PDB entry 9J1M | electron microscopy, 2.33 A resolution | chains A and Q of the 52 polymer chains in the assembly

Chain A:
Molecule: 23S rRNA
Source organism: Mycobacterium tuberculosis variant bovis BCG str. Pasteur 1173P2
Sequence (3138 nucleotides; each row starts with the number of its first residue):
     1 UUGUAAGUGU CUAAGGGCGC AUGGUGGAUG CCUUGGCAUC GAGAGCCGAU GAAGGACGUG
    61 GGAGGCUGCG AUAUGCCUCG GGGAGCUGUC AACCGAGCGU GGAUCCGAGG AUUUCCGAAU
   121 GGGGAAACCC AGCACGAGUG AUGUCGUGCU ACCCGCAUCU GAAUAUAUAG GGUGCGGGAG
   181 GGAACGCGGG GAAGUGAAAC AUCUCAGUAC CCGUAGGAGG AGAAAACAAU UGUGAUUCCG
   241 CAAGUAGUGG CGAGCGAACG CGGAACAGGC UAAACCGCAC GCAUGGGUAA CCGGGUAGGG
   301 GUUGUGUGUG CGGGGUUGUG GGAGGAUAUG UCUCAGCGCU ACCCGGCUGA GAGGCAGUCA
   361 GAAAGUGUCG UGGUUAGCGG AAGUGGCCUG GGAUGGUCUG CCGUAGACGG UGAGAGCCCG
   421 GUACGCGAAA ACCCGGCACC UGCCUAGUAU CAAUUCCCGA GUAGCAGCGG GCCCGUGGAA
   481 UCCGCUGUGA AUCCGCCGGG ACCACCCGGU AAGCCUAAAU ACUCCUCGAU GACCGAUAGC
   541 GGAUUAGUAC CGUGAGGGAA UGGUGAAAAG UACCCCGGGA GGGGAGUGAA AGAGUACCUG
   601 AAACCGUGUG CCUACAAUCC GUCAGAGCCU CCUUUUCCUC UCCGGAGGAG GGUGGUGAUG
   661 GCGUGCCUUU UGAAGAAUGA GCCUGCGAGU CAGGGACAUG UCGCAAGGUU AACCCGUGUG
   721 GGGUAGCCGC AGCGAAAGCG AGUCUGAAUA GGGCGACCCA CACGCGCAUA CGCGCGUGUG
   781 AAUAGUGGCG UGUUCUGGAC CCGAAGCGGA GUGAUCUACC CAUGGCCAGG GUGAAGCGCG
   841 GGUAAGACCG CGUGGAGGCC CGAACCCACU UAGGUUGAAG ACUGAGGGGA UGAGCUGUGG
   901 GUAGGGGUGA AAGGCCAAUC AAACUCCGUG AUAGCUGGUU CUCCCCGAAA UGCAUUUAGG
   961 UGCAGCGUUG CGUGGUUCAC CGCGGAGGUA GAGCUACUGG AUGGCCGAUG GGCCCUACUA
  1021 GGUUACUGAC GUCAGCCAAA CUCCGAAUGC CGUGGUGUAA AGCGUGGCAG UGAGACGGCG
  1081 GGGGAUAAGC UCCGUACGUC GAAAGGGAAA CAGCCCAGAU CGCCGGCUAA GGCCCCCAAG
  1141 CGUGUGCUAA GUGGGAAAGG AUGUGCAGUC GCAAAGACAA CCAGGAGGUU GGCUUAGAAG
  1201 CAGCCACCCU UGAAAGAGUG CGUAAUAGCU CACUGGUCAA GUGAUUGUGC GCCGAUAAUG
  1261 UAGCGGGGCU CAAGCACACC GCCGAAGCCG CGGCACAUCC ACCUUGUGGU GGGUGUGGGU
  1321 AGGGGAGCGU CCCUCAUUCA GCGAAGCCAC CGGGUGACCG GUGGUGGAGG GUGGGGGAGU
  1381 GAGAAUGCAG GCAUGAGUAG CGACAAGGCA AGUGAGAACC UUGCCCGCCG AAAGACCAAG
  1441 GGUUCCUGGG CCAGGCCAGU CCGCCCAGGG UGAGUCGGGA CCUAAGGCGA GGCCGACAGG
  1501 CGUAGUCGAU GGACAACGGG UUGAUAUUCC CGUACCCGUG UGUGGGCGCC CGUGACGAAU
  1561 CAGCGGUACU AACCACCCAA AACCGGAUCG AUCACUCCCC UUCGGGGGUG UGGAGUUCUG
  1621 GGGCUGCGUG GGAACUUCGC UGGUAGUAGU CAAGCGAAGG GGUGACGCAG GAAGGUAGCC
  1681 GUACCAGUCA GUGGUAACAC UGGGGCAAGC CGGUAGGGAG AGCGAUAGGC AAAUCCGUCG
  1741 CUCACUAAUC CUGAGAGGUG ACGCAUAGCC GGUUGAGGCG AAUUCGGUGA UCCUCUGCUG
  1801 CCAAGAAAAG CCUCUAGCGA GCACACACAC GGCCCGUACC CCAAACCGAC ACAGGUGGUC
  1861 AGGUAGAGCA UACCAAGGCG UACGAGAUAA CUAUGGUUAA GGAACUCGGC AAAAUGCCCC
  1921 CGUAACUUCG GGAGAAGGGG GACCGGAAUA UCGUGAACAC CCUUGCGGUG GGAGCGGGAU
  1981 CCGGUCGCAG AAACCAGUGA GGAGCGACUG UUUACUAAAA ACACAGGUCC GUGCGAAGUC
  2041 GCAAGACGAU GUAUACGGAC UGACGCCUGC CCGGUGCUGG AAGGUUAAGA GGACCCGUUA
  2101 ACCCGCAAGG GUGAAGCGGA GAAUUUAAGC CCCAGUAAAC GGCGGUGGUA ACUAUAACCA
  2161 UCCUAAGGUA GCGAAAUUCC UUGUCGGGUA AGUUCCGACC UGCACGAAUG GCGUAACGAC
  2221 UUCUCAACUG UCUCAACCAU AGACUCGGCG AAAUUGCACU ACGAGUAAAG AUGCUCGUUA
  2281 CGCGCGGCAG GACGAAAAGA CCCCGGGACC UUCACUACAA CUUGGUAUUG AUGUUCGGUA
  2341 CGGUUUGUGU AGGAUAGGUG GGAGACUGUG AAACCUCGAC GCCAGUUGGG GCGGAGUCGU
  2401 UGUUGAAAUA CCACUCUGAU CGUAUUGGGC AUCUAACCUC GAACCCUGAA UCGGGUUUAG
  2461 GGACAGUGCC UGGCGGGUAG UUUAACUGGG GCGGUUGCCU CCUAAAAUGU AACGGAGGCG
  2521 CCCAAAGGUU CCCUCAACCU GGACGGCAAU CAGGUGGCGA GUGUAAAUGC ACAAGGGAGC
  2581 UUGACUGCGA GACUUACAAG UCAAGCAGGG ACGAAAGUCG GGAUUAGUGA UCCGGCACCC
  2641 CCGAGUGGAA GGGGUGUCGC UCAACGGAUA AAAGGUACCC CGGGGAUAAC AGGCUGAUCU
  2701 UCCCCAAGAG UCCAUAUCGA CGGGAUGGUU UGGCACCUCG AUGUCGGCUC GUCGCAUCCU
  2761 GGGGCUGGAG CAGGUCCCAA GGGUUGGGCU GUUCGCCCAU UAAAGCGGCA CGCGAGCUGG
  2821 GUUUAGAACG UCGUGAGACA GUUCGGUCUC UAUCCGCCGC GCGCGUCAGA AACUUGAGGA
  2881 AACCUGUCCC UAGUACGAGA GGACCGGGAC GGACGAACCU CUGGUGCACC AGUUGUCCCG
  2941 CCAGGGGCAC CGCUGGAUAG CCACGUUCGG UCAGGAUAAC CGCUGAAAGC AUCUAAGCGG
  3001 GAAACCUUCU CCAAGAUCAG GUUUCUCACC CACUUGGUGG GAUAAGGCCC CCCGCAGAAC
  3061 ACGGGUUCAA UAGGUCAGAC CUGGAAGCUC AGUAAUGGGU GUAGGGAACU GGUGCUAACC
  3121 GGCCGAAAAC UUACAACA
Not modelled in the structure: 1-4, 634-649, 1013-1022, 1549-1652, 2335-2428, 3133-3138
Modified residues: 5MU (5-methyluridine 5'-monophosphate) at position 2177; OMG (o2'-methylguanosine-5'-monophosphate) at position 2489; OMG (o2'-methylguanosine-5'-monophosphate) at position 2791
Ion coordination: Mg2+ site 1: C31, G1370; Mg2+ site 2: C46, G217; Mg2+ site 3: G60, G65, U89; Mg2+ site 4 near U72 (its only coordinating residue here); Mg2+ site 5 near U120 (its only coordinating residue here); Mg2+ site 6: U120, G124; Mg2+ site 7: A162, U166; Mg2+ site 8: G194, U2481; Mg2+ site 9: G194, U195; Mg2+ site 10: A199, C200; Mg2+ site 11 near G220 (its only coordinating residue here); Mg2+ site 12 near C251 (its only coordinating residue here); 177 more Mg2+ sites not listed
Small-molecule neighbours: KU-13, chemically modified azithromycin (A1L32; (2R,3R,4R,5R,8R,10R,11R,12S,13S,14R)-11-[(2S,3R,4S,6R)-4-(dimethylamino)-6-methyl-3-oxidanyl-oxan-2-yl]oxy-2-ethyl-4-[(2R,3R,4R,5S,6R)-6-(hydroxymethyl)-3,4-bis(oxidanyl)-5-[[4-(4-pyridin-4-yl-1,2,3-triazol-1-yl)phenyl]methoxy]oxan-2-yl]oxy-13-[(2R,4R,5S,6S)-4-methoxy-4,6-dimethyl-5-oxidanyl-oxan-2-yl]oxy-3,5,6,8,10,12,14-heptamethyl-3,10-bis(oxidanyl)-1-oxa-6-azacyclopentadecan-15-one): U875, A881, U2016, A2296, A2297, A2300, A2741, G2743, U2822, U2824, G2846, U2847, C2848, U2849

Chain Q:
Protein: Large ribosomal subunit protein bL20
Source organism: Mycobacterium tuberculosis variant bovis BCG str. Pasteur 1173P2
UniProt: A1KJ60 (RL20_MYCBP); residues 1-129 here = UniProt positions 1-129
Sequence (129 residues; numbered 1 to 129; the number before each row is that of its first residue):
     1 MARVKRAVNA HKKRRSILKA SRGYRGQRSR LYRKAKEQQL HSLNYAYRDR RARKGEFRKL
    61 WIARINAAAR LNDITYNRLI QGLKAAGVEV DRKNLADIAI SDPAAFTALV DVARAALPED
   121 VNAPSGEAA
Not modelled in the structure: 1, 126-129

Chain A / chain Q interface:
Residue-residue contacts (167):
  G17(A) / Arg-25(Q)  hydrogen bond to the sugar
  C18(A) / Gly-23(Q)  hydrogen bond to the phosphate
  C18(A) / Tyr-24(Q)  sugar contact
  C18(A) / Arg-25(Q)  phosphate contact
  C18(A) / Gly-26(Q)  hydrogen bond to the phosphate
  C18(A) / Arg-30(Q)  salt bridge to the phosphate
  G19(A) / Arg-22(Q)  phosphate contact
  G19(A) / Gly-23(Q)  hydrogen bond to the phosphate
  G19(A) / Ser-29(Q)  phosphate contact
  C20(A) / Arg-22(Q)  salt bridge to the phosphate
  U29(A) / Lys-5(Q)  phosphate contact
  U29(A) / Ala-7(Q)  sugar contact
  U29(A) / Val-8(Q)  phosphate contact
  G30(A) / Lys-5(Q)  phosphate contact
  C533(A) / Ala-2(Q)  phosphate contact
  C534(A) / Ala-2(Q)  hydrogen bond to the phosphate
  C534(A) / Arg-3(Q)  hydrogen bond to the phosphate
  G535(A) / Arg-3(Q)  salt bridge to the phosphate
  A536(A) / Lys-5(Q)  salt bridge to the phosphate
  A538(A) / Arg-3(Q)  sugar contact
  A603(A) / Arg-30(Q)  sugar contact
  A603(A) / Leu-31(Q)  phosphate contact
  C619(A) / Arg-28(Q)  base contact
  C620(A) / Arg-25(Q)  sugar contact
  C620(A) / Arg-28(Q)  base contact
  C620(A) / Gln-38(Q)  hydrogen bond to the phosphate
  C620(A) / His-41(Q)  phosphate contact
  C620(A) / Tyr-45(Q)  hydrogen bond to the phosphate
  G621(A) / Tyr-24(Q)  hydrogen bond to the phosphate
  G621(A) / Arg-25(Q)  hydrogen bond to the phosphate
  G621(A) / Gln-38(Q)  hydrogen bond to the sugar
  G621(A) / Ser-42(Q)  hydrogen bond to the sugar
  G621(A) / Tyr-45(Q)  base contact
  G621(A) / Arg-48(Q)  base contact
  U622(A) / Tyr-24(Q)  hydrogen bond to the phosphate
  U622(A) / Ser-42(Q)  sugar contact
  U622(A) / Tyr-45(Q)  hydrogen bond to the sugar
  U622(A) / Ala-46(Q)  phosphate contact
  U622(A) / Asp-49(Q)  hydrogen bond to the sugar
  C623(A) / Ala-46(Q)  phosphate contact
  C623(A) / Asp-49(Q)  sugar contact
  C623(A) / Arg-53(Q)  hydrogen bond to the phosphate
  A624(A) / Arg-53(Q)  salt bridge to the phosphate
  A624(A) / Phe-57(Q)  phosphate contact
  G660(A) / Glu-56(Q)  base contact
  G661(A) / Asp-49(Q)  hydrogen bond to the base
  G661(A) / Glu-56(Q)  sugar contact
  C662(A) / Arg-48(Q)  hydrogen bond to the sugar
  G663(A) / Tyr-45(Q)  hydrogen bond to the sugar
  G663(A) / Arg-48(Q)  hydrogen bond to the sugar
  G665(A) / Glu-37(Q)  hydrogen bond to the base
  G665(A) / His-41(Q)  salt bridge to the phosphate
  C666(A) / Glu-37(Q)  sugar contact
  C666(A) / His-41(Q)  salt bridge to the phosphate
  A680(A) / Arg-33(Q)  hydrogen bond to the sugar
  C682(A) / Leu-31(Q)  phosphate contact
  C682(A) / Arg-33(Q)  salt bridge to the phosphate
  C682(A) / Lys-34(Q)  salt bridge to the phosphate
  C683(A) / Leu-31(Q)  phosphate contact
  C683(A) / Arg-33(Q)  salt bridge to the phosphate
  U684(A) / His-11(Q)  hydrogen bond to the phosphate
  U684(A) / Arg-14(Q)  salt bridge to the phosphate
  G685(A) / Ala-7(Q)  phosphate contact
  G685(A) / His-11(Q)  salt bridge to the phosphate
  G685(A) / Arg-14(Q)  salt bridge to the phosphate
  C686(A) / Lys-5(Q)  phosphate contact
  C686(A) / Arg-6(Q)  salt bridge to the phosphate
  G687(A) / Arg-6(Q)  salt bridge to the phosphate
  C941(A) / Lys-13(Q)  phosphate contact
  A1119(A) / Tyr-47(Q)  hydrogen bond to the sugar
  C1121(A) / Tyr-47(Q)  hydrogen bond to the phosphate
  C1121(A) / Arg-51(Q)  salt bridge to the phosphate
  G1122(A) / Tyr-47(Q)  phosphate contact
  G1122(A) / Arg-50(Q)  salt bridge to the phosphate
  G1122(A) / Arg-51(Q)  salt bridge to the phosphate
  C1123(A) / Arg-50(Q)  phosphate contact
  C1123(A) / Arg-53(Q)  salt bridge to the phosphate
  C1123(A) / Lys-54(Q)  salt bridge to the phosphate
  C1124(A) / Arg-50(Q)  phosphate contact
  C1124(A) / Arg-53(Q)  salt bridge to the phosphate
  C1124(A) / Lys-54(Q)  salt bridge to the phosphate
  C1124(A) / Phe-57(Q)  stacking on the base
  C1124(A) / Trp-61(Q)  phosphate contact
  C1124(A) / Lys-93(Q)  phosphate contact
  G1125(A) / Trp-61(Q)  phosphate contact
  G1125(A) / Asp-91(Q)  hydrogen bond to the sugar
  G1125(A) / Lys-93(Q)  salt bridge to the phosphate
  G1126(A) / Arg-58(Q)  salt bridge to the phosphate
  G1126(A) / Asp-91(Q)  phosphate contact
  G1126(A) / Arg-92(Q)  salt bridge to the phosphate
  C1127(A) / Arg-58(Q)  salt bridge to the phosphate
  C1127(A) / Lys-84(Q)  salt bridge to the phosphate
  C1127(A) / Arg-92(Q)  salt bridge to the phosphate
  A1138(A) / Lys-59(Q)  hydrogen bond to the sugar
  A1138(A) / Ile-62(Q)  phosphate contact
  A1139(A) / Ile-62(Q)  sugar contact
  A1139(A) / Ala-63(Q)  phosphate contact
  A1139(A) / Asn-66(Q)  hydrogen bond to the phosphate
  A1139(A) / Tyr-76(Q)  sugar contact
  A1139(A) / Asn-77(Q)  phosphate contact
  G1140(A) / Asn-66(Q)  hydrogen bond to the phosphate
  G1140(A) / Arg-70(Q)  salt bridge to the phosphate
  G1140(A) / Thr-75(Q)  phosphate contact
  G1140(A) / Tyr-76(Q)  phosphate contact
  G1140(A) / Asn-77(Q)  hydrogen bond to the phosphate
  G1140(A) / Arg-78(Q)  base contact
  C1141(A) / Arg-70(Q)  salt bridge to the phosphate
  G1142(A) / Asn-122(Q)  hydrogen bond to the base
  U1143(A) / Asn-122(Q)  hydrogen bond to the sugar
  C1279(A) / Asn-122(Q)  hydrogen bond to the sugar
  C1279(A) / Ala-123(Q)  sugar contact
  C1279(A) / Pro-124(Q)  sugar contact
  C1280(A) / Arg-78(Q)  hydrogen bond to the sugar
  C1280(A) / Val-121(Q)  hydrogen bond to the sugar
  C1280(A) / Asn-122(Q)  sugar contact
  C1280(A) / Ala-123(Q)  sugar contact
  C1280(A) / Pro-124(Q)  sugar contact
  C1280(A) / Ser-125(Q)  phosphate contact
  G1281(A) / Asn-77(Q)  hydrogen bond to the sugar
  G1281(A) / Arg-78(Q)  hydrogen bond to the sugar
  G1281(A) / Gln-81(Q)  hydrogen bond to the phosphate
  C1282(A) / Tyr-76(Q)  sugar contact
  C1282(A) / Asn-77(Q)  sugar contact
  C1282(A) / Ile-80(Q)  sugar contact
  C1282(A) / Lys-84(Q)  phosphate contact
  C1283(A) / Arg-58(Q)  salt bridge to the phosphate
  C1283(A) / Ile-62(Q)  phosphate contact
  C1283(A) / Tyr-76(Q)  hydrogen bond to the phosphate
  C1283(A) / Arg-92(Q)  salt bridge to the phosphate
  G1284(A) / Arg-58(Q)  salt bridge to the phosphate
  G1284(A) / Ile-62(Q)  phosphate contact
  A1286(A) / Tyr-47(Q)  base contact
  A1286(A) / Arg-48(Q)  base contact
  A1286(A) / Arg-51(Q)  hydrogen bond to the sugar
  G1329(A) / Asn-9(Q)  hydrogen bond to the sugar
  G1329(A) / Lys-12(Q)  hydrogen bond to the phosphate
  U1330(A) / Val-4(Q)  sugar contact
  U1330(A) / Lys-5(Q)  sugar contact
  U1330(A) / Asn-9(Q)  sugar contact
  U1330(A) / Lys-12(Q)  salt bridge to the phosphate
  C1331(A) / Val-4(Q)  sugar contact
  C1347(A) / Arg-15(Q)  salt bridge to the phosphate
  C1348(A) / Arg-15(Q)  salt bridge to the phosphate
  C1350(A) / Arg-22(Q)  salt bridge to the phosphate
  C1358(A) / Lys-13(Q)  phosphate contact
  C1359(A) / Lys-12(Q)  salt bridge to the phosphate
  G1377(A) / Ala-2(Q)  base contact
  G1379(A) / Ala-2(Q)  hydrogen bond to the phosphate
  G1379(A) / Arg-3(Q)  sugar contact
  G1379(A) / Val-4(Q)  hydrogen bond to the sugar
  U1380(A) / Val-4(Q)  sugar contact
  G1381(A) / Arg-6(Q)  sugar contact
  G1381(A) / Asn-9(Q)  hydrogen bond to the sugar
  A1382(A) / Arg-6(Q)  salt bridge to the phosphate
  A1382(A) / Ala-10(Q)  phosphate contact
  A1382(A) / Lys-13(Q)  salt bridge to the phosphate
  G1383(A) / Tyr-32(Q)  phosphate contact
  G1383(A) / Arg-33(Q)  hydrogen bond to the sugar
  G1383(A) / Lys-36(Q)  salt bridge to the phosphate
  G1383(A) / Glu-37(Q)  hydrogen bond to the base
  G2256(A) / Lys-34(Q)  hydrogen bond to the sugar
  C2257(A) / Gln-27(Q)  hydrogen bond to the phosphate
  C2257(A) / Arg-28(Q)  hydrogen bond to the sugar
  C2257(A) / Lys-34(Q)  phosphate contact
  A2258(A) / Gly-26(Q)  phosphate contact
  A2258(A) / Gln-27(Q)  hydrogen bond to the phosphate
  C2259(A) / Arg-25(Q)  salt bridge to the phosphate
Interface residues without a listed pair, chain A (78 interface residues in all): C604, G625, U656, C1137, A1285, G1346, A1378
Interface residues without a listed pair, chain Q (66 interface residues in all): Gly-55

In short:
Chain A and chain Q form an interface of 78 and 66 residues respectively; the contacts include 51 hydrogen
bonds, 42 salt bridges and 1 aromatic stacking contact. Polar contacts include G661(A)/Asp-49(Q),
G665(A)/Glu-37(Q) and G1142(A)/Asn-122(Q). Chain A binds KU-13, chemically modified azithromycin.
Here chain A is 23S rRNA and chain Q is Large ribosomal subunit protein bL20, both from Mycobacterium
tuberculosis variant bovis BCG str. Pasteur 1173P2. Entry 9J1M (KU13-bond Mycobacterium tuberculosis 70S
ribosome) was determined by electron microscopy.
